3Q43 - chain A; structure by X-ray diffraction, 1.80 A resolution.

Chain A:
Molecule: M1 family aminopeptidase
Source organism: Plasmodium falciparum FcB1/Columbia
Notes: EC 3.4.11.-
Reference sequence: O96935 (AMP1_PLAFQ); numbering as in UniProt (aligned over 195-1085)
Sequence (891 residues; row label = number of the first residue in the row):
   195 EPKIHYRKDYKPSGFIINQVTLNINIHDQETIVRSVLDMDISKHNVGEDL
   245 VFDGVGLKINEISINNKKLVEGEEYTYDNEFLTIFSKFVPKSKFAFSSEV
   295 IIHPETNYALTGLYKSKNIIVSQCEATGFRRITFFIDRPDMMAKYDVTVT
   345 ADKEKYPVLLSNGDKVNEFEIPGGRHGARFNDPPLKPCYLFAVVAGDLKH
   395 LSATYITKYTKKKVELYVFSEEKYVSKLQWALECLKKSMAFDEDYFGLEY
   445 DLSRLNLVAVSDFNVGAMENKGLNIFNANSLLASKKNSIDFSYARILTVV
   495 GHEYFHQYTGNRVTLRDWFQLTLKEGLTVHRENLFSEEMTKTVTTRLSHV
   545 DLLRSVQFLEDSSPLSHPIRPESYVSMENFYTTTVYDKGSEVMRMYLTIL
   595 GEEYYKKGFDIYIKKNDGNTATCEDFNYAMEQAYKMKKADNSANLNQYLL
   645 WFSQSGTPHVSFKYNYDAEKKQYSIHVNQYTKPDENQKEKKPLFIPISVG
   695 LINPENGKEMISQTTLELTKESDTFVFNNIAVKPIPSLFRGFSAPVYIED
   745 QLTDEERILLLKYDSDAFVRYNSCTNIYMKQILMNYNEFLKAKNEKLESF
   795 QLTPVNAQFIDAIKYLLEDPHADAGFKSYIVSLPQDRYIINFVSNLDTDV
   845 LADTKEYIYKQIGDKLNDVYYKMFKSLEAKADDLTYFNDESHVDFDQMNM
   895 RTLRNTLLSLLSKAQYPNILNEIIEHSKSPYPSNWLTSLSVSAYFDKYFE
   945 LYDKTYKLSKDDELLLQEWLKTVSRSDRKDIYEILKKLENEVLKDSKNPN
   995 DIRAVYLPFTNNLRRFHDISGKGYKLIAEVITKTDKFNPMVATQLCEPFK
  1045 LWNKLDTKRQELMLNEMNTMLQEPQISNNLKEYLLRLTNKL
Not modelled in the structure: 195, 1085
Differences from the reference sequence: engineered mutation Q213 (Asn in O96935), Q223 (Asn in O96935), P378 (His in O96935), Q501 (Asn in O96935), Q745 (Asn in O96935), Q795 (Asn in O96935), Q1069 (Asn in O96935)
Bound ions: Mg2+ near G250 (its only coordinating residue here); Zn2+: H496, H500, E519 (together with Bestatin-derivative 7c)
Residues lining bound ligands: Bestatin-derivative 7c (D66; N-[(2S,3R)-3-amino-2-hydroxy-4-(4-methoxyphenyl)butanoyl]-L-leucine): Q317, E319, A320, V459, G460, A461, M462, E463, R489, T492, V493, H496, E497, H500, K518, E519, V523, E572, Y575, Y580
Curated features (UniProtKB/Swiss-Prot):
  - active site: E497 (Proton acceptor)
  - binding site (a peptide): E319, G460, A461, E463
  - binding site (Zn(2+)): H496, H500, E519
  - site: V459 (Important for substrate specificity), Y580 (Transition state stabilizer)
  - mutagenesis: V459 (V459P: Severely affects substrate specificity. No effect on Zn(2+) binding)
What the authors report for this chain:
  - conformationally variable residues (loop rearrangement): S570 to Y575
  - binding site for Bestatin-derivative 7c: V459, Y575

Summary:
Chain A binds Bestatin-derivative 7c. The Zn2+ site is built by H496, H500 and E519. UniProt lists active-site
residue E497, 4 peptide-binding residues, 3 Zn2+-binding residues and one mutagenesis site. The paper reports
a binding site for Bestatin-derivative 7c at V459 and Y575; conformational variability at S570.
Chain A is M1 family aminopeptidase (Plasmodium falciparum FcB1/Columbia); the structure, X-ray crystal
structure of PfA-M1 bound to bestatin derivative 15, was determined by X-ray diffraction (same publication as
3Q44).
